PDB entry 8UA9 | electron microscopy, 3.00 A resolution | chains F and J of the 16 polymer chains in the assembly

[Chain F (and J)]
Name: Structural polyprotein
Organism: Eastern equine encephalitis virus
Notes: chain J of this document is another copy of the same molecule, construct and numbering; everything in this record applies to it too
Reference sequence: Q88678 (Q88678_EEEV); residues 1-418 here correspond to UniProt positions 325-742 (UniProt number = residue number + 324)
Sequence (418 residues; each row starts with the number of its first residue):
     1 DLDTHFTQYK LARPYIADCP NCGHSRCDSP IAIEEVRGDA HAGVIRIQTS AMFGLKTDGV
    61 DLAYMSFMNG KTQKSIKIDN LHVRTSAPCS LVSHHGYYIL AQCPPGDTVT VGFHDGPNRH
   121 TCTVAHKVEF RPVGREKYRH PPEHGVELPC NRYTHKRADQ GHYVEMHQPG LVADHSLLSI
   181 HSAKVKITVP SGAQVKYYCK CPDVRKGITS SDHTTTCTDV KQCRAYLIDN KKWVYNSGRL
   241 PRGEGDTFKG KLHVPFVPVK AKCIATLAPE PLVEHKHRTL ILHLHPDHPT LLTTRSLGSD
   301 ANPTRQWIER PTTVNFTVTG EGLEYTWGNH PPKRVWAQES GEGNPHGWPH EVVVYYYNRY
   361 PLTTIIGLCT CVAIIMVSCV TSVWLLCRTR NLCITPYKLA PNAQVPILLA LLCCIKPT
Cystine bridges: Cys19-Cys122, Cys22-Cys27, Cys89-Cys103, Cys150-Cys263, Cys199-Cys223, Cys201-Cys217
Covalently attached groups: N-acetylglucosamine (NAG) linked to Asn315

[Interface between chain F and chain J]
Contacting residue pairs (17; chain F residue first):
  Asp79(F) with Arg119(J)
  Asn80(F) with Arg119(J)
  Ser86(F) with Ser86(J)
  Ala87(F) with Ser86(J)
  Pro88(F) with Arg84(J)
  Ser90(F) with Gly23(J)
  Val92(F) with His24(J)
  Gln102(F) with Asn21(J)
  Arg139(F) with Asp107(J), salt bridge
  His140(F) with Asn21(J), hydrogen bond; Asp107(J); Thr108(J); Thr123(J)
  Glu143(F) with Pro20(J); Arg26(J), hydrogen bond (backbone-side chain); Arg239(J), salt bridge
  His155(F) with His24(J)
Other interface residues (no listed pair), chain F (14 interface residues in all): His144, Ile264
Other interface residues (no listed pair), chain J (15 interface residues in all): Val124, Ala125, Lys127

[Overview]
The interface between chain F and chain J involves 14 residues on one side and 15 on the other; the contacts
include 2 hydrogen bonds and 2 salt bridges. Among the polar pairs are Arg139(F)-Asp107(J),
Glu143(F)-Arg239(J) and His140(F)-Asn21(J). N-acetylglucosamine is covalently linked to Asn315(F).
Both chains are Structural polyprotein (Eastern equine encephalitis virus). Entry 8UA9 (Structure of eastern
equine encephalitis virus VLP unliganded quasi-threefold spike protein) was determined by electron microscopy
together with 8UA8 from the same study.
